PDB entry 2HFE | X-ray diffraction, 2.25 A resolution | chains B and C of the 3 polymer chains in the assembly

# Chain B
Name: FAB Light Chain
From: Mus musculus
Notes: antibody fragment or engineered binder
Chain sequence (211 residues; numbered 1 to 211; the number before each row is that of its first residue):
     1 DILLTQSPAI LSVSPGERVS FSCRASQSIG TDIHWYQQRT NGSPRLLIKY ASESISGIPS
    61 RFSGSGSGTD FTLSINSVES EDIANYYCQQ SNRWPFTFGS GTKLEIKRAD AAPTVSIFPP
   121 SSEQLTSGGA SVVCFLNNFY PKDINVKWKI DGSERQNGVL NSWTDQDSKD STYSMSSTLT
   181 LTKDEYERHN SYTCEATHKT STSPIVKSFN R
Disulfides: C23-C88, C134-C194

# Chain C
Name: KcsA channel
Chain sequence (101 residues; each row starts with the number of its first residue):
    22 SALHWRAAGA ATVLLVIVLL AGSYLAVLAE RGAPGAQLIT YPRALWWACE TATTVGYXDL
    82 YPVTLWGRLV AVVVMVAGIT SFGLVTAALA TWFVGREQER R
Modified residues: GOA (glycolic acid) at position 79
Metal / ion sites: rubidium ion site 1: T75, V76; rubidium ion site 2 near T75 (its only coordinating residue here); rubidium ion site 3: V76, G77; rubidium ion site 4 near Y78 (its only coordinating residue here)
Small-molecule neighbours: B3H ((2S)-2-(butyryloxy)-3-hydroxypropyl nonanoate): P63, W67, C70, V84, T85, L86, R89, L90, V93
Reported in the primary citation:
  - contacts within the chain: E71-D80 (hydrogen bond)

# Interface between chain B and chain C
Contacting residue pairs (20; chain B residue first):
  D1(B) with P55(C)
  D32(B) with R64(C), salt bridge
  Y50(B) with R64(C)
  S91(B) with I60(C)
  N92(B) with Q58(C); I60(C); R64(C)
  R93(B) with G56(C), hydrogen bond (side chain-backbone); A57(C); Q58(C); I60(C)
  W94(B) with R52(C); G53(C); A54(C); P55(C); G56(C), hydrogen bond (backbone-backbone); A57(C), hydrogen bond (backbone-backbone); I60(C)
  F96(B) with R52(C); I60(C), hydrophobic

# Summary
8 residues of chain B face 9 of chain C across their interface; the contacts include 3 hydrogen bonds and 1
salt bridge. Polar contacts include D32(B)-R64(C), R93(B)-G56(C) and W94(B)-G56(C). Compound B3H is bound
between chain B and chain C. The paper reports contacts within the chain involving E71(C) and D80(C).
Here chain B is FAB Light Chain (Mus musculus) and chain C is KcsA channel. Entry 2HFE (Rb+ complex of a K
channel with an amide to ester substitution in the selectivity filter) was determined by X-ray diffraction
together with 2H8P and 2HG5 from the same study.
